PDB entry 7T30 | electron microscopy, 3.00 A resolution | chains B and C of the 10 polymer chains in the assembly

# Chain B
Name: NiFe hydrogenase subunit B
Source organism: Acetomicrobium mobile
UniProtKB: I4BYB5 (I4BYB5_ACEMN); residues 1-597 here = UniProt positions 1-597
Amino-acid sequence (597 residues; numbered 1 to 597; the number before each row is that of its first residue):
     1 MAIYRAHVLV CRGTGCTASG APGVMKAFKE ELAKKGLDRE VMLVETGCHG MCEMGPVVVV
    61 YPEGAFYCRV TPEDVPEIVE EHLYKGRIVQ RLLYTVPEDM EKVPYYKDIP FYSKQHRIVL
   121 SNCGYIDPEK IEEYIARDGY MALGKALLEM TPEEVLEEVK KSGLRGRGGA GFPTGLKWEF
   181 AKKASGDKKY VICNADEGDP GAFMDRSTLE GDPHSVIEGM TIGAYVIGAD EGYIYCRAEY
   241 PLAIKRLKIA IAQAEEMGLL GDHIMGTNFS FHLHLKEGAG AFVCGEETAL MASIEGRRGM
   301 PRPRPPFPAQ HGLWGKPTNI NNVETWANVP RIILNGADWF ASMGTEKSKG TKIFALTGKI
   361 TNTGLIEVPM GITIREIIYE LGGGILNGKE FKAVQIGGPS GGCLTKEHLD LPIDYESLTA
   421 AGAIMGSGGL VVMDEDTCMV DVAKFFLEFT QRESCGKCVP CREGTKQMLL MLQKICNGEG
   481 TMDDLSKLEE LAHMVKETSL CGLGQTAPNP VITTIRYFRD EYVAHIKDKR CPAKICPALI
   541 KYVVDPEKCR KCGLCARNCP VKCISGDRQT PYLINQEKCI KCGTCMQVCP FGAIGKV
Disordered / not traced: 1-112, 538-597
Ion coordination: 2Fe-2S cluster Fe: C476, C536
Small-molecule neighbours:
  - 2Fe-2S cluster (FES): C438, D441, C476, E521, H525, C531, A533, I535, C536
  - FMN (flavin mononucleotide): G166, R167, G168, G169, A170, G171, K177, N194, D196, E197, G198, F282, V283, G285, E286, E287, R304, I320, N321, N322, T325, G502, L503
  - NAD (nicotinamide-adenine-dinucleotide): G168, G169, A170, F172, K177, F180, E197, F282, E286, E287, R304, F307, P308, A309, Q310, S400, I424, M425, G426, S427, G502
  - 4Fe-4S cluster (SF4): V283, P301, S454, C455, G456, K457, C458, C461, R462, S499, L500, C501, L503, G504
What the authors report for this chain:
  - 2Fe-2S cluster coordination: C438, C476, H525, C531, C536
  - binding site for flavin mononucleotide: K177, N194, E197
  - binding site for NAD: F180, E287, F307
  - conformationally variable residues (loop rearrangement): G166 to G171, A195 to M204, G278 to E287, I396 to C403, A423 to G429

# Chain C
Name: NiFe hydrogenase subunit C
Source organism: Acetomicrobium mobile
UniProtKB: I4BYB8 (I4BYB8_ACEMN); numbering as in UniProt (aligned over 1-156)
Amino-acid sequence (156 residues; row label = number of the first residue in the row):
     1 MALSTVDVVE KVKEIVAPWK GKQGGLIPIL QEVQRELGYL PEEALLTISR ELKMPKAEVY
    61 GVATFYAQFH LKPRGRHVIR VCRGTACHVR GSLQILEKVK QMLGIEENET TDDLRFTLEP
   121 VACLGACGLA PVMMVDEDTH GRMTPDKIQA ILDKYQ
Disordered / not traced: 1-3, 76-156

# Chain B / chain C interface
Contacting residue pairs (23):
  A238(B) with Q31(C)
  E239(B) with Q68(C)
  K276(B) with G25(C)
  E277(B) with I27(C); Q31(C)
  G278(B) with Q31(C), hydrogen bond (backbone-side chain)
  A279(B) with I27(C), hydrophobic; Q31(C); Y66(C), hydrophobic; Q68(C)
  A281(B) with Y66(C), hydrophobic
  V283(B) with F65(C), hydrophobic
  C284(B) with F65(C), hydrophobic; Y66(C), hydrogen bond
  S293(B) with Y66(C), hydrogen bond
  G296(B) with L26(C)
  R297(B) with V62(C); Y66(C)
  R298(B) with G61(C), hydrogen bond (side chain-backbone); F65(C)
  G299(B) with F65(C)
  W314(B) with Q23(C); G24(C)
Also at the interface, not in a pair above, chain B (18 interface residues in all): Y235, G280, I294
Also at the interface, not in a pair above, chain C (13 interface residues in all): W19, P28

# Summary
Chain B and chain C form an interface of 18 and 13 residues respectively; the contacts include 4 hydrogen
bonds. Polar contacts include G278(B)-Q31(C), C284(B)-Y66(C) and S293(B)-Y66(C). From the paper: a binding
site for flavin mononucleotide at K177(B), N194(B) and E197(B); a binding site for NAD at F180(B), E287(B) and
F307(B).
Here chain B is NiFe hydrogenase subunit B and chain C is NiFe hydrogenase subunit C, both from Acetomicrobium
mobile. Entry 7T30 (Structure of electron bifurcating Ni-Fe hydrogenase complex HydABCSL in FMN/NAD(H) bound
state) was determined by electron microscopy together with 7T2R from the same study.
